2QVX - chain X; structure by X-ray diffraction, 2.70 A resolution.

[Chain X]
Molecule: 4-Chlorobenzoate CoA Ligase
Organism: Alcaligenes sp
Notes: EC 6.2.1.33
Sequence (504 residues; each row starts with the number of its first residue):
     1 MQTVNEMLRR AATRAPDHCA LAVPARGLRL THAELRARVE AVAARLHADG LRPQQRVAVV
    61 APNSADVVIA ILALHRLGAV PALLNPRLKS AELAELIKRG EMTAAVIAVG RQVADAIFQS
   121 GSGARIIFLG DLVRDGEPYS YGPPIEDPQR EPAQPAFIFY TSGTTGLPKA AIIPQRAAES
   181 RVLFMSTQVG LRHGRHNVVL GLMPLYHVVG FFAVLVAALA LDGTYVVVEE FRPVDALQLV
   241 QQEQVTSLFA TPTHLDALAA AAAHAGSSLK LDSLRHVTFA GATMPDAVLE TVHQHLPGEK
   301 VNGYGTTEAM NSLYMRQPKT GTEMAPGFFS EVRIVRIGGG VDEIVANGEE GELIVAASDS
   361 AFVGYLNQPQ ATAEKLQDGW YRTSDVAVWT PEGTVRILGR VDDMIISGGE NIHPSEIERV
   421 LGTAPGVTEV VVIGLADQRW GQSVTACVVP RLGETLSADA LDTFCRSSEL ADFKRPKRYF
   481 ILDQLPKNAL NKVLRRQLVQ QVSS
Disordered / not traced: 163-164, 503-504
Small-molecule neighbours: 3-chlorobenzoate (3BZ): Phe184, His207, Val208, Val209, Phe249, Ala280, Gly303, Tyr304, Gly305, Thr306, Thr307, Met310, Asn311

[Overview]
Bound to chain X: 3-chlorobenzoate.
Chain X is 4-Chlorobenzoate CoA Ligase (Alcaligenes sp); the structure, 4-Chlorobenzoyl-CoA Ligase/Synthetase,
I303G mutation, bound to 3-Chlorobenzoate, was determined by X-ray diffraction together with 2QVZ and 2QW0
from the same study.
